Entry 3GEG (X-ray diffraction, 2.10 A resolution); this record covers chains A and B.

Chain A (and B):
Protein: Short-chain dehydrogenase/reductase SDR
Source organism: Clostridium thermocellum ATCC 27405
Notes: chain B of this document is another copy of the same molecule, construct and numbering; everything in this record applies to it too
UniProtKB: A3DFK9 (A3DFK9_CLOTH); residue numbers follow UniProt; this construct covers 1-247
Amino-acid sequence (247 residues; numbered 1 to 247; the number before each row is that of its first residue):
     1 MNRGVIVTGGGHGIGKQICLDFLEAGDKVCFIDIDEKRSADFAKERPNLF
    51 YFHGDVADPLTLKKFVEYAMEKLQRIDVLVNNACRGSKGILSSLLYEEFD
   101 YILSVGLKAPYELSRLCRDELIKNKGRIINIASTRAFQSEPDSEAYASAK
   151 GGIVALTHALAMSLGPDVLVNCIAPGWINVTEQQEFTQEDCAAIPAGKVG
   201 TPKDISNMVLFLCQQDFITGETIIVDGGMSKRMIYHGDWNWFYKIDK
Unresolved in the structure: 1, 182-185, 247
Ion coordination: Na+: Ala43, Leu49
Ligand contacts:
  - NAD (nicotinamide-adenine-dinucleotide): Gly9, Gly11, His12, Gly13, Ile14, Ile32, Asp33, Ile34, Asp35, Arg38, Gly54, Asp55, Val56, Asn82, Ala83, Cys84, Arg85, Tyr101, Val105, Ile131, Ala132, Ser133, Tyr146, Lys150, Pro175, Gly176, Trp177, Ile178, Val180
  - thiosulfate (THJ): Lys16, Asp41, Phe42, Arg46
Reported in the primary citation:
  - conformationally variable residues (loop rearrangement, side-chain flip): Asn82 to Arg85
  - binding site for NAD: Gly9, His12, Ile14, Asp33, Ile34, Asp55, Val56, Asn82, Cys84, Ile131, Ser133, Tyr146, Lys150, Pro175, Gly176, Ile178
  - specificity-determining residues: Asp33
  - binding site for glycerol: Arg135, Gly176, Trp177, Tyr235, Asp238
  - binding site for thiosulfate: Lys16, Arg46
  - post-translational modification sites: Cys191
  - catalytic residues: Ser133, Tyr146, Lys150 (by similarity / conservation)

Chain A / chain B interface:
Residue-residue contacts (69):
  Met162(A) with Pro195(B), hydrophobic; Gly228(B); Lys231(B); Arg232(B)
  Gly165(A) with Pro195(B)
  Pro166(A) with Pro195(B); Ala196(B); Gly197(B)
  Trp177(A) with Phe217(B)
  Ile178(A) with Phe217(B), hydrophobic
  Pro195(A) with Met162(B), hydrophobic; Gly165(B); Pro166(B)
  Ala196(A) with Pro166(B); Asp216(B)
  Gly197(A) with Pro166(B)
  Lys198(A) with Asp216(B), salt bridge; Phe217(B)
  Val199(A) with Phe217(B)
  Gly200(A) with Phe217(B)
  Asp204(A) with Asp216(B); Phe217(B)
  Asn207(A) with Phe211(B); Gln215(B)
  Met208(A) with Phe211(B), hydrophobic; Ile218(B), hydrophobic
  Phe211(A) with Asn207(B); Met208(B), hydrophobic; Phe211(B), hydrophobic
  Gln215(A) with Asn207(B)
  Asp216(A) with Ala196(B); Lys198(B), salt bridge; Asp204(B)
  Phe217(A) with Trp177(B); Ile178(B), hydrophobic; Lys198(B); Val199(B); Gly200(B); Asp204(B); Val225(B); Asp226(B), hydrogen bond (backbone-backbone); Gly227(B), hydrogen bond (backbone-backbone)
  Ile218(A) with Met208(B), hydrophobic; Ile224(B); Val225(B), hydrophobic
  Thr219(A) with Gly227(B); Gly228(B)
  Gly220(A) with Lys231(B)
  Glu221(A) with Thr222(B); Ile223(B); Ile224(B), hydrogen bond (side chain-backbone); Asp226(B); Lys231(B)
  Thr222(A) with Glu221(B)
  Ile223(A) with Glu221(B); Ile223(B), hydrophobic
  Ile224(A) with Ile218(B); Glu221(B), hydrogen bond (backbone-side chain)
  Val225(A) with Phe217(B); Ile218(B), hydrophobic
  Asp226(A) with Phe217(B), hydrogen bond (backbone-backbone)
  Gly227(A) with Phe217(B), hydrogen bond (backbone-backbone); Thr219(B)
  Gly228(A) with Met162(B); Thr219(B)
  Lys231(A) with Met162(B); Gly220(B); Glu221(B), salt bridge
  Arg232(A) with Met162(B)
Also at the interface, not in a pair above, chain A (35 interface residues in all): His158, Leu169, Ile194, Ser230
Also at the interface, not in a pair above, chain B (35 interface residues in all): His158, Leu169, Ile194, Ser230

Summary:
Chain A and chain B each contribute 35 residues to their interface; the contacts include 6 hydrogen bonds and
3 salt bridges. Polar contacts include Lys198(A)-Asp216(B), Lys231(A)-Glu221(B) and Glu221(A)-Ile224(B).
Ligands of chain A: NAD and thiosulfate. From the paper: catalytic residues Ser133(A), Tyr146(A) and
Lys150(A); a binding site for NAD at Gly9(A), His12(A) and Ile14(A) among others.
Chain A and chain B are both Short-chain dehydrogenase/reductase SDR (Clostridium thermocellum ATCC 27405);
the structure, Fingerprint and Structural Analysis of a SCOR enzyme with its bound cofactor from Clostridium
thermocellum, was determined by X-ray diffraction together with 3GED from the same study.
